Entry 6IRF (electron microscopy, 5.10 A resolution (low resolution: residue-level contacts below are approximate; hydrogen-bond / salt-bridge calls are withheld)); this record covers chains A and B of the 4 polymer chains in the assembly.

== Chain A ==
Protein: Glutamate receptor ionotropic, NMDA 1
Source organism: Homo sapiens
Reference sequence: Q05586 (NMDZ1_HUMAN); residue numbers follow UniProt; this construct covers 1-847
Sequence (847 residues; row label = number of the first residue in the row):
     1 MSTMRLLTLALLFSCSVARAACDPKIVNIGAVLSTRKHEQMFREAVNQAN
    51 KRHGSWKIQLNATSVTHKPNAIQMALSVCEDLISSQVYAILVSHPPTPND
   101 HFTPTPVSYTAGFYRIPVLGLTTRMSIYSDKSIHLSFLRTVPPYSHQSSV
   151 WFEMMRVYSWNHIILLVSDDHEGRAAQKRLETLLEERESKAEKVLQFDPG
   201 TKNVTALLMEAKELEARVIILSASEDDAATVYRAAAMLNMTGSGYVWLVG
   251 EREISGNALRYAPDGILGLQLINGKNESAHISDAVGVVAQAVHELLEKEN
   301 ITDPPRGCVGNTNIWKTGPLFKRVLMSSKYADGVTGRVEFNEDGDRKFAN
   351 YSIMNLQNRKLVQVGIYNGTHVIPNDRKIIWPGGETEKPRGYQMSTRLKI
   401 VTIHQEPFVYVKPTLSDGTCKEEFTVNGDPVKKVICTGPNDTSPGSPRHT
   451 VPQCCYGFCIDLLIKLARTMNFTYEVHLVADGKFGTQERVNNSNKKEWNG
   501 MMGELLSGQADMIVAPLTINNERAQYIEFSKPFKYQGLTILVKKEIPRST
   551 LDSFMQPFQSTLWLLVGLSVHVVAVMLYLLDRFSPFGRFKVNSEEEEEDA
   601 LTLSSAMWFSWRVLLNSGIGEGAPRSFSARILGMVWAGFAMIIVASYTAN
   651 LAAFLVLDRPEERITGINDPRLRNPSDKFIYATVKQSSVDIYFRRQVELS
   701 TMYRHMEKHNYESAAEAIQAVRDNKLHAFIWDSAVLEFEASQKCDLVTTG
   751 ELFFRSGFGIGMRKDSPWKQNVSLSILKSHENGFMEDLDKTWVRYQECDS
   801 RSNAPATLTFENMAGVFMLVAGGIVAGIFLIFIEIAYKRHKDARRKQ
Not modelled in the structure: 1-24, 549-552, 585-600, 623-625, 659-662, 803-808, 845-847
Sequence notes: engineered mutation Arg612 (Gly in Q05586)
Disulfides: Cys79-Cys308, Cys420-Cys454, Cys436-Cys455

== Chain B ==
Protein: Glutamate receptor ionotropic, NMDA 2A
Source organism: Homo sapiens
Reference sequence: Q12879 (NMDE1_HUMAN); the construct has insertions or renumbered stretches relative to UniProt, so the offset changes along the chain: 1-538 = UniProt 1-538; 540-582 = UniProt 539-581; 598-841 = UniProt 598-841
Sequence (841 residues; numbered 1 to 841 plus 16 insertion-coded residues; 16 numbers in that range are skipped by the numbering (no residue carries them; nothing is unmodelled there); the number before each row is that of its first residue; a row labelled like 582A-582P holds insertion residues (582A, then the next letters in order)):
     1 MGRVGYWTLLVLPALLVWRGPAPSAAAEKGPPALNIAVMLGHSHDVTERE
    51 LRTLWGPEQAAGLPLDVNVVALLMNRTDPKSLITHVCDLMSGARIHGLVF
   101 GDDTDQEAVAQMLDFISSHTFVPILGIHGGASMIMADKDPTSTFFQFGAS
   151 IQQQATVMLKIMQDYDWHVFSLVTTIFPGYREFISFVKTTVDNSFVGWDM
   201 QNVITLDTSFEDAKTQVQLKKIHSSVILLYCSKDEAVLILSEARSLGLTG
   251 YDFFWIVPSLVSGNTELIPKEFPSGLISVSYDDWDYSLEARVRDGIGILT
   301 TAASSMLEKFSYIPEAKASCYGQMERPEVPMHTLHPFMVNVTWDGKDLSF
   351 TEEGYQVHPRLVVIVLNKDREWEKVGKWENHTLSLRHAVWPRYKSFSDCE
   401 PDDNHLSIVTLEEAPFVIVEDIDPLTETCVRNTVPCRKFVKINNSTNEGM
   451 NVKKCCKGFCIDILKKLSRTVKFTYDLYLVTNGKHGKKVNNVWNGMIGEV
   501 VYQRAVMAVGSLTINEERSEVVDFSVPFVETGISVMVS
   540 RSNGTVSPSAFLEPFSASVWVMMFVMLLIVSAIAVFVFEYFSP
582A-582P VGYNRNLAKGKAPHGP
   598 SFTIGKAIWLLWGLVFNNSVPVQNPKGTTSKIMVSVWAFFAVIFLASYTA
   648 NLAAFMIQRRFVDQVTGLSDKKFQRPHDYSPPFRFGTVPNGSTERNIRNN
   698 YPYMHQYMTKFNQKGVEDALVSLKTGKLDAFIYDAAVLNYKAGRDEGCKL
   748 VTIGSGYIFATTGYGIALQKGSPWKRQIDLALLQFVGDGEMEELETLWLT
   798 GICHNEKNEVMSSQLDIDNMAGVFYMLAAAMALSLITFIWEHLF
Not modelled in the structure: 1-33, 399, 540-555, 582A-582P, 614-624, 656, 759-765, 810-813
Sequence notes: engineered mutation Arg656 (Glu in Q12879), Arg657 (Glu in Q12879)
Disulfides: Cys87-Cys320, Cys436-Cys456

== How chain A and chain B interact ==
Residue-residue contacts - 95 pairs, chain A then chain B:
  Asn70(A) - Tyr321(B)
  Asn70(A) - Gly322(B)
  Asn70(A) - Gln323(B)
  Ala71(A) - His119(B)
  Ala71(A) - Gln323(B)
  Ile72(A) - His119(B)
  Ile72(A) - Cys320(B)
  Ile72(A) - Gly322(B)
  Ile72(A) - Gln323(B)
  Gln73(A) - Cys320(B)
  Gln73(A) - Tyr321(B)
  Leu76(A) - Tyr321(B)
  Cys79(A) - Pro79(B)
  Cys79(A) - Lys80(B)
  Glu80(A) - Lys80(B)
  Thr105(A) - Phe115(B)
  Pro106(A) - Phe115(B)
  Tyr109(A) - Met112(B)
  Tyr109(A) - Phe115(B)
  Thr110(A) - Met112(B)
  Phe113(A) - Pro79(B)
  Phe113(A) - Leu82(B)
  Phe113(A) - Met112(B)
  Tyr114(A) - Thr77(B)
  Tyr114(A) - Asp78(B)
  Lys131(A) - Pro178(B)
  Ser132(A) - Pro178(B)
  Ser132(A) - Gly179(B)
  Ile133(A) - Gln111(B)
  Leu135(A) - Pro178(B)
  Cys308(A) - Asp78(B)
  Cys308(A) - Pro79(B)
  Cys308(A) - Lys80(B)
  Val309(A) - Arg76(B)
  Val309(A) - Asp78(B)
  Val309(A) - Lys80(B)
  Gly310(A) - Asp78(B)
  Asn311(A) - Thr77(B)
  Asn311(A) - Asp78(B)
  Thr312(A) - Asn75(B)
  Thr312(A) - Arg76(B)
  Thr312(A) - Thr77(B)
  Thr312(A) - Gln106(B)
  Asn313(A) - Gln106(B)
  Ile314(A) - Gln106(B)
  Arg323(A) - Thr208(B)
  Arg323(A) - Ser209(B)
  Arg489(A) - Asn193(B)
  Arg489(A) - Ser194(B)
  Arg489(A) - Phe195(B)
  Asn494(A) - Asn193(B)
  Lys496(A) - Asp192(B)
  Lys496(A) - Asn193(B)
  Lys496(A) - Ser194(B)
  Lys496(A) - Phe195(B)
  Pro557(A) - Ile814(B)
  Phe558(A) - Ile814(B)
  Gln559(A) - Ile814(B)
  Gln559(A) - Asn816(B)
  Leu562(A) - Ile814(B)
  Leu562(A) - Asp815(B)
  Leu562(A) - Asn816(B)
  Met576(A) - Met828(B)
  Leu580(A) - Phe835(B)
  Phe583(A) - Phe835(B)
  Ile619(A) - Gly610(B)
  Ile619(A) - Phe613(B)
  Glu621(A) - Lys603(B)
  Glu621(A) - Leu607(B)
  Phe627(A) - Trp606(B)
  Ser628(A) - Thr834(B)
  Ser628(A) - Phe835(B)
  Arg630(A) - Trp606(B)
  Ile631(A) - Trp606(B)
  Leu632(A) - Ala827(B)
  Leu632(A) - Leu830(B)
  Met634(A) - Trp606(B)
  Met634(A) - Trp609(B)
  Met634(A) - Gly610(B)
  Trp636(A) - Leu824(B)
  Gly638(A) - Phe613(B)
  Phe639(A) - Val820(B)
  Phe639(A) - Met823(B)
  Met641(A) - Phe613(B)
  Met641(A) - Leu642(B)
  Ala645(A) - Thr646(B)
  Ala653(A) - Ile654(B)
  Phe654(A) - Ser809(B)
  Phe654(A) - Ile814(B)
  Leu657(A) - Ile654(B)
  Lys678(A) - Glu743(B)
  Val697(A) - Arg431(B)
  Ser700(A) - Arg431(B)
  Tyr703(A) - Arg431(B)
  Arg704(A) - Asp423(B)
Interface residues without a listed pair, chain A (62 interface residues in all): Gly112, Arg115, Gln487, Ala637, Asn650, Arg673
Interface residues without a listed pair, chain B (59 interface residues in all): Ser81, Ala108, Met135, Asp137, Phe177, Glu182, Phe210, Ser319, Ile601, Thr793, Ser831

== Summary ==
The interface between chain A and chain B involves 62 residues on one side and 59 on the other.
Chain A is Glutamate receptor ionotropic, NMDA 1 and chain B is Glutamate receptor ionotropic, NMDA 2A, both
from Homo sapiens; the structure, Structure of the human GluN1/GluN2A NMDA receptor in the
glutamate/glycine-bound state at pH 6.3, Class I, was determined by electron microscopy, deposited together
with 6IRA, 6IRG and 6IRH.
